PDB entry 7JY7 | electron microscopy, 2.90 A resolution | chains H and S of the 12 polymer chains in the assembly

[Chain H]
Name: Protein RecA
From: Escherichia coli
Reference sequence: A0A376NU07 (A0A376NU07_ECOLX); residues 0-333 here correspond to UniProt positions 1-334 (UniProt number = residue number + 1)
Sequence (334 residues; numbered 0 to 333; the number before each row is that of its first residue; numbering starts at 0):
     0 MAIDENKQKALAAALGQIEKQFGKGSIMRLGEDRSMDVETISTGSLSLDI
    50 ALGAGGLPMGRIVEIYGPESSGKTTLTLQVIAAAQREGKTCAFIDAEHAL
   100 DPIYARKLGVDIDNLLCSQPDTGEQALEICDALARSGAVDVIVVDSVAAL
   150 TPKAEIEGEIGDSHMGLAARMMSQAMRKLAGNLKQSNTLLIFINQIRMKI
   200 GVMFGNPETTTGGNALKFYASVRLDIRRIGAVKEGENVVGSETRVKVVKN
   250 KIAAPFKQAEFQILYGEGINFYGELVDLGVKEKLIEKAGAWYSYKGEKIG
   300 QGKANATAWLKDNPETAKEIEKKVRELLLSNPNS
Disordered / not traced: 0
Ion coordination: Mg2+: Thr73 (together with ATP-gamma-S)
Residues lining bound ligands:
  - ATP-gamma-S (AGS; phosphothiophosphoric acid-adenylate ester), molecule 1: Pro67, Glu68, Ser69, Ser70, Gly71, Lys72, Thr73, Thr74, Glu96, Asp100, Tyr103, Ser240, Tyr264
  - ATP-gamma-S (AGS), molecule 2: Phe217, Lys248, Asn249, Lys250, Ile251, Ala252, Ala253, Pro254
From the paper describing this entry:
  - binding site for the 48-nt DNA strand: Arg226
  - mutagenesis - K286N, K302N: decreased binding to dsDNA (citing earlier work)

[Chain S]
Molecule: 27-nt DNA strand
Sequence (27 nucleotides; numbered 1 to 27; the number before each row is that of its first residue):
     1 TTTTTTTTTTTTCGTCGCCCACGCTTT

[How chain H and chain S interact]
Residue-residue contacts (20; chain H residue first):
  Met164(H) - DT3(S)  base contact
  Gly165(H) - DT3(S)  base contact
  Ala168(H) - DT3(S)  phosphate contact
  Ala168(H) - DT4(S)  phosphate contact
  Arg169(H) - DT2(S)  base contact
  Arg169(H) - DT3(S)  hydrogen bond to the base
  Ser172(H) - DT3(S)  hydrogen bond to the phosphate
  Arg176(H) - DT3(S)  salt bridge to the phosphate
  Arg196(H) - DT7(S)  phosphate contact
  Met197(H) - DT6(S)  base contact
  Met197(H) - DT7(S)  hydrogen bond to the phosphate
  Lys198(H) - DT6(S)  base contact
  Lys198(H) - DT7(S)  base contact
  Ile199(H) - DT6(S)  base contact
  Ile199(H) - DT7(S)  sugar contact
  Thr210(H) - DT6(S)  phosphate contact
  Gly211(H) - DT5(S)  phosphate contact
  Gly212(H) - DT4(S)  phosphate contact
  Gly212(H) - DT5(S)  hydrogen bond to the phosphate
  Asn213(H) - DT4(S)  hydrogen bond to the phosphate
Also at the interface, not in a pair above, chain H (17 interface residues in all): Gly200, Thr208, Thr209

[Overview]
17 residues of chain H face 6 of chain S across their interface; the contacts include 5 hydrogen bonds and 1
salt bridge. Among the polar pairs are Arg169(H)-DT3(S), Ser172(H)-DT3(S) and Met197(H)-DT7(S). The paper
reports a binding site for the 48-nt DNA strand at Arg226(H); K286N and K302N of chain H reduce binding to
dsDNA.
Here chain H is Protein RecA (Escherichia coli) and chain S is a 27-nt DNA strand. Entry 7JY7 (Structure of a
12 base pair RecA-D loop complex) was determined by electron microscopy, deposited together with 7JY6, 7JY8
and 7JY9.
